1XNQ - chains A and N of the 23 polymer chains in the assembly; structure by X-ray diffraction, 3.05 A resolution.

# Chain A
Molecule: 16S ribosomal RNA
From: Thermus thermophilus
Sequence (1522 nucleotides; numbered 0 to 1544 plus 19 insertion-coded residues; 42 numbers in that range are skipped by the numbering (no residue carries them; nothing is unmodelled there); the number before each row is that of its first residue; a row labelled like 190A-190L holds insertion residues (190A, then the next letters in order); numbering starts at 0):
     0 UUUGUUGGAGAGUUUGAUCCUGGCUCAGGGUGAACGCUGGCGGCGUGCCU
    50 AAGACAUGCAAGUCGUGCGGG
    73 CCGCGGGGUUUU
    88 ACUCCG
    95 UGGUC
   101 AGCGGCGGACGGGUGAGUAACGCGUGGGU
  129A G
   130 ACCUACCCGGAAGAGGGGGACAACCCGGGGAAACUCGGGCUAAUCCCCCA
   180 UGUGGACCCGC
190A-190L CCCUUGGGGUGU
   191 GUCCAAAGGGCUUU
   216 GCCCGCUUCCGGAUGGGCCCGCGUCCCAUCAGCUAGUUGGUGGGGUAAUG
   266 GCCCACCAAGGCGACGACGGGUAGCCGGUCUGAGAGGAUGGCCGGCCACA
   316 GGGGCACUGAGACACGGGCCCCACUCCUACGGGAGGCAGCAGUUAGGAAU
   366 CUUCCGCAAUGGGCGCAAGCCUGACGGAGCGACGCCGCUUGGAGGAAGAA
   416 GCCCUUCGGGGUGUAAACUCCUGAA
   442 CCCGGGACGAAACCCCCGACGA
   474 GGGGACUGACGGUACCGGG
   494 GUAAUAGCGCCGGCCAACUCCGUGCCAGCAGCCGCGGUAAUACGGAGGGC
   544 GCGAGCGUUACCCGGAUUCACUGGGCGUAAAGGGCGUGUAGGCGGCCUGG
   594 GGCGUCCCAUGUGAAAGACCACGGCUCAACCGUGGGGGAGCGUGGGAUAC
   644 GCUCAGGCUAGACGGUGGGAGAGGGUGGUGGAAUUCCCGGAGUAGCGGUG
   694 AAAUGCGCAGAUACCGGGAGGAACGCCGAUGGCGAAGGCAGCCACCUGGU
   744 CCACCCGUGACGCUGAGGCGCGAAAGCGUGGGGAGCAAACCGGAUUAGAU
   794 ACCCGGGUAGUCCACGCCCUAAACGAUGCGCGCUAGGUCUCUGGGUCU
   848 CCUGGGGGCCGAAGCUAACGCGUUAAGCGCGCCGCCUGGGGAGUACGGCC
   898 GCAAGGCUGAAACUCAAAGGAAUUGACGGGGGCCCGCACAAGCGGUGGAG
   948 CAUGUGGUUUAAUUCGAAGCAACGCGAAGAACCUUACCAGGCCUUGACAU
   998 GCUA
 1001A G
  1002 GGAACCCGGGUGAAAGCCUGGGGUGCCCC
1030A-1030D GCGA
  1031 GGGGAGCCCUAGCACAGGUGCUGCAUGGCCGUCGUCAGCUCGUGCCGUGA
  1081 GGUGUUGGGUUAAGUCCCGCAACGAGCGCAACCCCCGCCGUUAGUUGCCA
  1131 GCGGUUCGGCCGGGCACUCUAACGGGACUGCCCGCGAAA
  1171 GCGGGAGGAAGGAGGGGACGACGUCUGGUCAGCAUGGCCCUUACGGCCUG
  1221 GGCGACACACGUGCUACAAUGCCCACUACAAAGCGAUGCCACCCGGCAAC
  1271 GGGGAGCUAAUCGCAAAAAGGUGGGCCCAGUUCGGAUUGGGGUCUGCAAC
  1321 CCGACCCCAUGAAGCCGGAAUCGCUAGUAAUCGCGGAUCAG
 1361A C
  1362 CAUGCCGCGGUGAAUACGUUCCCGGGCCUUGUACACACCGCCCGUCACGC
  1412 CAUGGGAGCGGGCUCUACCCGAAGUCGCCGGG
  1446 AGCCUACGGG
  1459 CAGGCGCCGAGGGUAGGGCCCGUGACUGGGGCGAAGUCGUAACAAGGUAG
  1509 CUGUACCGGAAGGUGCGGCUGGAUCACCUCCUUUCU
Not modelled in the structure: 0-4, 1001A, 1030A-1030D, 1361A, 1535-1538
Ion coordination: Mg2+ site 1 near U17 (its only coordinating residue here); Mg2+ site 2 near G21 (its only coordinating residue here); Mg2+ site 3: G46, G394; Mg2+ site 4: C48, G115; Mg2+ site 5 near A53 (its only coordinating residue here); Mg2+ site 6: A59, U387; Mg2+ site 7: G61, U62, G105; Mg2+ site 8: G69, G70, U98; Mg2+ site 9: G107, A325, G326; Mg2+ site 10: A109, G331; Mg2+ site 11: A116, G117, G289; Mg2+ site 12: C121, G124, U125, G126, G236; 63 more Mg2+ sites not listed
Ligand contacts: paromomycin (PAR): C1404, G1405, U1406, C1407, A1408, C1409, C1490, G1491, A1492, A1493, G1494, U1495, C1496

# Chain N
Molecule: Ribosomal protein S14
From: Thermus thermophilus
UniProt: P24320 (RS14_THETH); residues 1-61 here correspond to UniProt positions 0-60 (UniProt number = residue number - 1)
Chain sequence (61 residues; numbered 1 to 61; the number before each row is that of its first residue):
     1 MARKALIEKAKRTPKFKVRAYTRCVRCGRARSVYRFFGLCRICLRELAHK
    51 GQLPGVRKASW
Not modelled in the structure: 1
Ion coordination: Zn2+: Cys24, Cys27, Cys40, Cys43

# Chain A / chain N interface
Pairs across the interface (72; chain A residue first):
  G973(A) - Arg29(N)  hydrogen bond to the sugar
  G973(A) - Arg41(N)  hydrogen bond to the phosphate
  A974(A) - Arg29(N)  salt bridge to the phosphate
  A974(A) - Arg31(N)  hydrogen bond to the base
  A974(A) - Ser32(N)  hydrogen bond to the phosphate
  A974(A) - Arg41(N)  salt bridge to the phosphate
  A975(A) - Ser32(N)  sugar contact
  G976(A) - Arg31(N)  phosphate contact
  G976(A) - Ser32(N)  hydrogen bond to the phosphate
  C979(A) - Val18(N)  base contact
  C979(A) - Arg19(N)  hydrogen bond to the base
  C980(A) - Arg19(N)  hydrogen bond to the sugar
  C980(A) - Tyr21(N)  sugar contact
  U981(A) - Leu6(N)  phosphate contact
  U981(A) - Tyr21(N)  sugar contact
  U981(A) - Arg23(N)  phosphate contact
  U982(A) - Leu6(N)  sugar contact
  U982(A) - Arg23(N)  salt bridge to the phosphate
  A983(A) - Arg3(N)  salt bridge to the phosphate
  A983(A) - Leu6(N)  phosphate contact
  A994(A) - Lys4(N)  base contact
  A994(A) - Ala5(N)  base contact
  C995(A) - Lys4(N)  hydrogen bond to the base
  A1015(A) - Lys15(N)  hydrogen bond to the phosphate
  A1016(A) - Lys15(N)  salt bridge to the phosphate
  G1047(A) - Lys4(N)  salt bridge to the phosphate
  G1048(A) - Ala2(N)  phosphate contact
  G1048(A) - Arg3(N)  phosphate contact
  G1048(A) - Lys4(N)  hydrogen bond to the phosphate
  U1049(A) - Ala2(N)  hydrogen bond to the base
  U1049(A) - Arg3(N)  phosphate contact
  C1059(A) - Arg45(N)  hydrogen bond to the phosphate
  C1060(A) - Arg45(N)  salt bridge to the phosphate
  C1114(A) - Ser60(N)  hydrogen bond to the sugar
  C1115(A) - Ser60(N)  sugar contact
  C1115(A) - Trp61(N)  hydrogen bond to the sugar
  G1186(A) - Trp61(N)  hydrogen bond to the base
  G1187(A) - Ser60(N)  hydrogen bond to the base
  G1187(A) - Trp61(N)  sugar contact
  A1188(A) - Lys58(N)  hydrogen bond to the sugar
  A1188(A) - Ser60(N)  sugar contact
  C1189(A) - Lys58(N)  salt bridge to the phosphate
  G1202(A) - Cys27(N)  sugar contact
  G1202(A) - Arg29(N)  sugar contact
  G1202(A) - Ile42(N)  base contact
  G1202(A) - Cys43(N)  base contact
  G1202(A) - Glu46(N)  hydrogen bond to the base
  C1203(A) - Ala2(N)  phosphate contact
  C1203(A) - Cys27(N)  sugar contact
  G1216(A) - Arg3(N)  salt bridge to the phosphate
  G1216(A) - Ala5(N)  phosphate contact
  C1217(A) - Arg3(N)  salt bridge to the phosphate
  C1217(A) - Ala5(N)  phosphate contact
  C1217(A) - Leu6(N)  phosphate contact
  U1219(A) - Lys15(N)  salt bridge to the phosphate
  U1219(A) - Arg19(N)  salt bridge to the phosphate
  G1316(A) - Lys17(N)  salt bridge to the phosphate
  G1316(A) - Val18(N)  phosphate contact
  C1317(A) - Phe16(N)  stacking on the base
  C1317(A) - Lys17(N)  phosphate contact
  C1317(A) - Arg19(N)  base contact
  A1357(A) - Tyr34(N)  sugar contact
  U1358(A) - Val33(N)  sugar contact
  U1358(A) - Tyr34(N)  phosphate contact
  U1358(A) - Arg35(N)  hydrogen bond to the phosphate
  C1359(A) - Thr22(N)  hydrogen bond to the phosphate
  C1359(A) - Val33(N)  phosphate contact
  C1359(A) - Arg35(N)  salt bridge to the phosphate
  A1360(A) - Val18(N)  base contact
  A1360(A) - Arg35(N)  salt bridge to the phosphate
  G1368(A) - Trp61(N)  phosphate contact
  C1369(A) - Trp61(N)  hydrogen bond to the phosphate
Interface residues without a listed pair, chain A (40 interface residues in all): A977, C1113, C1218
Interface residues without a listed pair, chain N (33 interface residues in all): Glu8, Ala30, Phe36, Arg57, Ala59

# Overview
40 residues of chain A face 33 of chain N across their interface, with 21 hydrogen bonds, 15 salt bridges and
1 aromatic stacking contact. Among the polar pairs are A974(A)-Arg31(N), C979(A)-Arg19(N) and C995(A)-Lys4(N).
Ligands of chain A: paromomycin.
Chain A is 16S ribosomal RNA and chain N is Ribosomal protein S14, both from Thermus thermophilus; the
structure, Structure of an Inosine-Adenine Wobble Base Pair Complex in the Context of the Decoding Center, was
determined by X-ray diffraction, deposited together with 1XNR.
